Entry 3VOK (X-ray diffraction, 2.00 A resolution); this record covers chains A and U.

# Chain A
Name: Transcriptional regulator
Source organism: Lactococcus lactis
Reference sequence: Q9CHR1 (Q9CHR1_LACLA); residue numbers follow UniProt; this construct covers 1-189
Amino-acid sequence (189 residues; each row starts with the number of its first residue):
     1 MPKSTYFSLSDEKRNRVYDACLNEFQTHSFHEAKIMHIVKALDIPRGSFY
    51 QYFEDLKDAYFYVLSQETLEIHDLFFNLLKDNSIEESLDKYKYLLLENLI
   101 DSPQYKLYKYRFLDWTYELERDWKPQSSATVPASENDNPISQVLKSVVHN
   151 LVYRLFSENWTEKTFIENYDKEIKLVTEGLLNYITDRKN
Disordered / not traced: 1, 125-136
From the paper describing this entry:
  - self-association interface (contacts with another copy of this molecule); pairs are residue here / residue on that copy: Ser146-Asn150 (hydrogen bond), Val143, Val147, Leu175, Val176
  - binding site for the 15-nt DNA strand (chain U): Ile35, Met36, His37, Arg46, Tyr50
  - contacts within the chain: Arg46-Tyr50 (hydrogen bond), Glu70-Trp123 (hydrogen bond)
  - mutagenesis - R46A: abolished binding to the 15-nt DNA strand (chain U)
  - mutagenesis - Y50A, Y50F: decreased binding to the 15-nt DNA strand (chain U)
  - conformationally variable residues (loop rearrangement): Thr68 to Ile71
  - mutagenesis - Y18F, Y18F/Q26A/E67A/Q104A (Kd 0.6 nm), E70A, H72A, H149A: unchanged binding to the 15-nt DNA strand (chain U)
  - specificity-determining residues: Arg46, Tyr50

# Chain U
Molecule: 15-nt DNA strand
Sequence (16 nucleotides; row label = number of the first residue in the row):
     1 ATGACACT
     8 AGTGTCAT
Sequence notes: microheterogeneity DA8 (Dt in 3VOK)

# Interface between chain A and chain U
Pairs across the interface (6):
  Pro45(A) - DT2(U)  sugar contact
  Pro45(A) - DG3(U)  phosphate contact
  Gly47(A) - DT2(U)  base contact
  Ser48(A) - DT2(U)  phosphate contact
  Gln51(A) - DA1(U)  phosphate contact
  Gln51(A) - DT2(U)  base contact

# Overview
4 residues of chain A and 3 residues of chain U are in contact. From the paper: a binding site for the 15-nt
DNA strand (chain U) at Ile35(A), Met36(A) and His37(A) among others; Y50A and Y50F of chain A reduce binding
to the 15-nt DNA strand (chain U); 8 substitutions were tested in all.
Chain A is Transcriptional regulator (Lactococcus lactis) and chain U is a 15-nt DNA strand; the structure,
X-ray Crystal Structure of Wild Type HrtR in the Apo Form with the Target DNA, was determined by X-ray
diffraction together with 3VOX from the same study.
